PDB entry 4JTV | X-ray diffraction, 3.00 A resolution | chains B and D of the 6 polymer chains in the assembly

== Chain B (and D) ==
Molecule: Hemagglutinin
From: Influenza A virus
Notes: chain D of this document is another copy of the same molecule, construct and numbering; everything in this record applies to it too
UniProt: C3W5S1 (C3W5S1_I09A0); residues 1-162 here correspond to UniProt positions 345-506 (UniProt number = residue number + 344)
Chain sequence (162 residues; each row starts with the number of its first residue):
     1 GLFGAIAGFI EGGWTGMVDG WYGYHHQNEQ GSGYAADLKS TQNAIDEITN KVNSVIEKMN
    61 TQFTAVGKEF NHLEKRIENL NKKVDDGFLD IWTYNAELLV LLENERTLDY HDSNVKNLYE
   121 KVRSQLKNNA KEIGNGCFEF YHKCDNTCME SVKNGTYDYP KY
Disulfide bonds: C144-C148

== How chain B and chain D interact ==
Contacting residue pairs (49; chain B residue first):
  G1(B) with N117(D)
  L2(B) with F3(D); S113(D), hydrogen bond (backbone-side chain); N117(D)
  F3(B) with F3(D), hydrophobic; N117(D)
  G4(B) with N117(D)
  R76(B) with K68(D); E69(D), hydrogen bond (side chain-backbone); F70(D); E74(D), salt bridge
  I77(B) with I77(D), hydrophobic
  N79(B) with K68(D)
  L80(B) with L80(D), hydrophobic; N81(D)
  K82(B) with T64(D)
  K83(B) with V66(D); G67(D); N81(D), hydrogen bond; V84(D); D85(D), salt bridge; F88(D)
  V84(B) with V84(D), hydrophobic
  D86(B) with Q62(D); T64(D)
  G87(B) with F88(D)
  F88(B) with F88(D), hydrophobic
  L89(B) with Q62(D)
  D90(B) with N60(D); T61(D); Q62(D); W92(D)
  I91(B) with F88(D), hydrophobic; I91(D), hydrophobic; W92(D)
  Y94(B) with V55(D), hydrogen bond (side chain-backbone); K58(D); M59(D), hydrophobic; W92(D), hydrophobic; L99(D)
  N95(B) with N95(D)
  E97(B) with K58(D), salt bridge
  L98(B) with K58(D); L99(D), hydrophobic
  L101(B) with S54(D)
  L102(B) with E103(D)
  E105(B) with R106(D)
  R106(B) with R106(D)
  D109(B) with R106(D), salt bridge
Other interface residues (no listed pair), chain B (29 interface residues in all): R123, E132, I133
Other interface residues (no listed pair), chain D (34 interface residues in all): F63, D109, Y110, R123, K127

== Summary ==
29 residues of chain B face 34 of chain D across their interface; the contacts include 4 hydrogen bonds and 4
salt bridges. Polar contacts include R76(B)-E74(D), K83(B)-D85(D) and E97(B)-K58(D).
Chain B and chain D are both Hemagglutinin (Influenza A virus); the structure, Crystal structure of 2009
pandemic influenza virus hemagglutinin complexed with human receptor analogue LSTc, was determined by X-ray
diffraction (same publication as 4JTX, 4JU0, 4JUG, 4JUH and 4JUJ).
